Entry 1U8K (X-ray diffraction, 2.24 A resolution); this record covers chains A and C of the 3 polymer chains in the assembly.

Chain A:
Protein: Antibody 2F5 (light chain)
Organism: Homo sapiens
Notes: antibody fragment or engineered binder
Sequence (214 residues; numbered 1 to 214; the number before each row is that of its first residue):
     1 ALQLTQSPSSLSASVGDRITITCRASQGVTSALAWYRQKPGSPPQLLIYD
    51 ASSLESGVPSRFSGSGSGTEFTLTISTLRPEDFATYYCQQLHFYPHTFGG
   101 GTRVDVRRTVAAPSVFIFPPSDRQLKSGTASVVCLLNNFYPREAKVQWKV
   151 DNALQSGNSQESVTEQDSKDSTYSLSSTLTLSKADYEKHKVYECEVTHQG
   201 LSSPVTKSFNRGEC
Cystine bridges: C23-C88, C134-C194

Chain C:
Protein: GP41 peptide
Sequence (9 residues; each row starts with the number of its first residue; numbering starts at 0):
     0 LELDKWASL

Interface between chain A and chain C:
Residue-residue contacts - 11 pairs, chain A then chain C:
  L91(A) with D3(C)
  H92(A) with L2(C); D3(C), hydrogen bond (backbone-backbone)
  F93(A) with E1(C); L2(C), hydrophobic
  Y94(A) with E1(C), hydrogen bond (backbone-backbone); L2(C); D3(C), hydrogen bond; K4(C), hydrogen bond (side chain-backbone)
  P95(A) with E1(C)
  H96(A) with D3(C), salt bridge
Also at the interface, not in a pair above, chain C (5 interface residues in all): L0

In short:
Chain A and chain C form an interface of 6 and 5 residues respectively, with 4 hydrogen bonds and 1 salt
bridge. Polar contacts include H96(A)-D3(C), Y94(A)-D3(C) and Y94(A)-K4(C).
Here chain A is Antibody 2F5 (light chain) (Homo sapiens) and chain C is GP41 peptide. Entry 1U8K (Crystal
structure of the HIV-1 Cross Neutralizing Monoclonal Antibody 2F5 in complex with gp41 Peptide LELDKWASL) was
determined by X-ray diffraction.
